5BQC - chains B and A; structure by X-ray diffraction, 3.00 A resolution.

== Chain B ==
Name: Frizzled-4
From: Homo sapiens
UniProt: Q9ULV1 (FZD4_HUMAN); residue numbers follow UniProt; this construct covers 42-179
Amino-acid sequence (149 residues; row label = number of the first residue in the row):
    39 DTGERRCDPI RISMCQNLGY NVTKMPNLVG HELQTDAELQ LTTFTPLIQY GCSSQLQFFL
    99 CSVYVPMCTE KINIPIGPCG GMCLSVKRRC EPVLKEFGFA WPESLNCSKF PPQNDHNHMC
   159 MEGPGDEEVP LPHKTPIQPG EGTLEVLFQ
Disordered / not traced: 39-42, 167-187
Sequence notes: expression tag (39-41, 180-187)
Swiss-Prot annotation at these positions:
  - glycosylation (N-linked (GlcNAc...) asparagine): Asn59, Asn144
  - natural variant: His69 (H69Y: In EVR1), Met105 (M105T: In EVR1; M105V: In EVR1), Ile114 (I114T: In EVR1), Met157 (M157V: In EVR1)
Disulfides: Cys45-Cys106, Cys53-Cys99, Cys90-Cys128, Cys117-Cys158, Cys121-Cys145
Covalent attachments: N-acetylglucosamine (NAG) linked to Asn59, Asn144
From the paper describing this entry:
  - binding site for 2,3,4,6-tetra-O-sulfonato-glucose: His154, Asn155
  - specificity-determining residues: Asn55, Lys109, Asn152, Glu160 (proposed by the authors, not directly observed)

== Chain A ==
Name: Norrin
From: Homo sapiens
UniProt: Q00604 (NDP_HUMAN); residues 25-133 here = UniProt positions 25-133
Amino-acid sequence (122 residues; each row starts with the number of its first residue):
    22 GPGKTDSSFI MDSDPRRCMR HHYVDSISHP LYKCSSKMVL LARCEGHCSQ ASRSEPLVSF
    82 STVLKQPFRS SCHCCRPQTS KLKALRLRCS GGMRLTATYR YILSCHCEEC NSGTETSQVA
   142 PA
Disordered / not traced: 22-33, 134-143
Sequence notes: expression tag (22-24, 134-143)
Swiss-Prot annotation at these positions:
  - natural variant: Arg38 (R38C: In ND and EVR2), Cys39 (C39R: In ND), Arg41 (R41K: In EVR2; R41S: In persistent fetal vasculature syndrome), His42 (H42R: In EVR2), His43 (H43Q: In ND; H43R: In ND), Tyr44 (Y44C: In ND), Val45 (V45E: In ND; V45M: In ND), Lys54 (K54N: In EVR2), Cys55 (C55R: In ND), Lys58 (K58N: In ND and EVR2), Val60 (V60E: In ND), Leu61 (L61F: In ND; L61I: In EVR2; L61P: In ND), 30 further natural variant entries in UniProt
  - mutagenesis: Cys95 (C95A: Impairs oligomerization)
Disulfides: Cys131 forms a disulfide with the same residue of a neighbouring copy of this chain
Disulfides: Cys39-Cys96, Cys55-Cys110, Cys65-Cys126, Cys69-Cys128, Cys93-Cys95
Small-molecule neighbours:
  - 2,3,4,6-tetra-O-sulfonato-glucose (GU4; 2,3,4,6-tetra-O-sulfonato-alpha-D-glucopyranose): Lys58, Leu106, Arg107, Arg115
  - 1,3,4,6-tetra-O-sulfo-beta-D-fructofuranose (YYJ): Lys58, Arg107, Arg109, Arg115
From the paper describing this entry:
  - binding site for 2,3,4,6-tetra-O-sulfonato-glucose: Lys58, Arg107, Arg115
  - disease-associated variants - V45E, L61P/A63D: abolished binding to Frizzled-4 (chain B)
  - mutagenesis - L52N/K54S, R107E/R109E/R115L, M114N/L116S: unchanged binding to Frizzled-4 (chain B)
  - mutagenesis - R107E/R109E/R115L: decreased binding to heparin
  - mutagenesis - R107E/R109E/R115L: abolished signaling
  - mutagenesis - R107E/R109E/R115L: unchanged binding to Lrp6P1E1P2E2
  - disease-associated variants - K58N, R121W: decreased signaling
  - disease-associated variants - K58N, R121W: unchanged binding to Frizzled-4 (chain B)
  - disease-associated variants - R121W: unchanged binding to heparin
  - disease-associated variants - R121W: decreased stability (proposed by the authors, not directly observed)
  - mutagenesis - H43N/V45T, L61N/A63S: abolished binding to Frizzled-4 (chain B)
  - mutagenesis - R38E/R41S/H43E/K102E/K104E, R41E/H43E: decreased binding to Frizzled-4 (chain B)

== How chain B and chain A interact ==
Pairs across the interface - 31 pairs, chain B then chain A:
  Asn55(B) with Ser34(A); Pro36(A); Arg38(A); Met40(A)
  Gly57(B) with Arg41(A); His42(A), hydrogen bond (backbone-side chain); His43(A), hydrogen bond (backbone-backbone)
  Met105(B) with His43(A); Tyr44(A), hydrophobic; Leu61(A), hydrophobic
  Thr107(B) with Val45(A)
  Lys109(B) with Val45(A); Met59(A)
  Ile110(B) with Met59(A), hydrophobic
  Ile114(B) with Val45(A), hydrophobic; Leu61(A), hydrophobic
  Asn152(B) with Leu61(A); Lys104(A)
  His154(B) with Met59(A)
  Met157(B) with Met59(A); Val60(A), hydrophobic; Leu61(A)
  Cys158(B) with Leu61(A)
  Met159(B) with His43(A), hydrogen bond; Tyr122(A)
  Glu160(B) with Arg41(A), hydrogen bond (backbone-side chain); Lys102(A), salt bridge; Lys104(A), salt bridge; Tyr122(A), hydrogen bond (backbone-side chain)
  Gly161(B) with Leu124(A)
  Pro162(B) with Leu124(A)
Other interface residues (no listed pair), chain B (16 interface residues in all): Phe96
Other interface residues (no listed pair), chain A (21 interface residues in all): Asp46, Lys58, Thr100, Leu106, Ser125
From the paper, about this interface:
  - specific contacts: Asn55(B)-Ser34(A), Lys109(B)-Asp46(A)
  - interface residues, chain B: Phe96(B), Asn152(B), Glu160(B)
  - interface residues, chain A: Lys102(A), Lys104(A)

== Summary ==
16 residues of chain B face 21 of chain A across their interface; the contacts include 5 hydrogen bonds and 2
salt bridges. Polar contacts include Glu160(B)-Lys102(A), Glu160(B)-Lys104(A) and Gly57(B)-His42(A). The paper
describes contacts between Asn55(B) and Ser34(A) and Lys109(B) and Asp46(A). The paper reports a binding site
for 2,3,4,6-tetra-O-sulfonato-glucose at His154(B), Asn155(B) and Lys58(A) among others; V45E, L61P/A63D and
H43N/V45T of chain A, among others, abolish binding to Frizzled-4 (chain B); 11 substitutions were tested in
all.
Here chain B is Frizzled-4 and chain A is Norrin, both from Homo sapiens. Entry 5BQC (Crystal structure of
Norrin in complex with the cysteine-rich domain of Frizzled 4 and sucrose octasulfate) was determined by X-ray
diffraction together with 5BPU and 5BQE from the same study.
